2PKS - chains B and D of the 4 polymer chains in the assembly; structure by X-ray diffraction, 2.50 A resolution.

== Chain B ==
Molecule: Thrombin heavy chain fragment
From: Homo sapiens
UniProtKB: P00734 (THRB_HUMAN); residues 37-183 here correspond to UniProt positions 364-510 (UniProt number = residue number + 327)
Sequence (147 residues; numbered 37 to 183; the number before each row is that of its first residue):
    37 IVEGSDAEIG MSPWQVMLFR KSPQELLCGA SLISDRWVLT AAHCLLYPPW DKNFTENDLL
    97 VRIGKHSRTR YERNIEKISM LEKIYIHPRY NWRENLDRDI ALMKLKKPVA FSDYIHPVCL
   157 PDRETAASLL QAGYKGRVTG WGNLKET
Disulfide bonds: Cys64-Cys80
Small-molecule neighbours: G44 (4-({[4-(3-methylbenzoyl)pyridin-2-yl]amino}methyl)benzenecarboximidamide): His79, Trp86, Glu130, Leu132
UniProt features mapped onto this chain:
  - active site (Charge relay system): His79, Asp135
  - glycosylation: Asn89 (N-linked (GlcNAc...) (complex) asparagine)

== Chain D ==
Molecule: Hirudin
UniProtKB: P28504 (HIR2_HIRME); residues 355-364 here correspond to UniProt positions 55-64 (UniProt number = residue number - 300)
Sequence (10 residues; each row starts with the number of its first residue):
   355 DFEEIPGEYL
Sequence notes: conflict Gly361 (Glu61 in P28504)
Modified positions: Tyr363 (o-sulfo-l-tyrosine; TYS)
UniProt features mapped onto this chain:
  - region: Asp355 to Pro360, Glu362 to Leu364 (Interaction with fibrinogen-binding exosite of thrombin)
  - modified residue: Tyr363 (Sulfotyrosine)

== How chain B and chain D interact ==
Contacting residue pairs (19; chain B residue first):
  Phe55(B) with Phe356(D), hydrophobic
  Gln60(B) with Glu358(D); Ile359(D)
  Glu61(B) with Phe356(D)
  Leu62(B) with Phe356(D)
  Leu96(B) with Ile359(D), hydrophobic
  Arg98(B) with Ile359(D)
  Arg104(B) with Asp355(D), salt bridge; Phe356(D)
  Thr105(B) with Asp355(D); Phe356(D); Glu357(D), hydrogen bond (backbone-backbone)
  Arg106(B) with Glu357(D), salt bridge
  Tyr107(B) with Glu357(D); Pro360(D); Tyr363(D)
  Glu112(B) with Tyr363(D)
  Lys113(B) with Tyr363(D)
  Ile114(B) with Tyr363(D)

== In short ==
13 residues of chain B and 7 residues of chain D are in contact; the contacts include 1 hydrogen bond and 2
salt bridges. Polar contacts include Arg104(B)-Asp355(D), Arg106(B)-Glu357(D) and Thr105(B)-Glu357(D). Chain B
binds compound G44.
Here chain B is Thrombin heavy chain fragment (Homo sapiens) and chain D is Hirudin. Entry 2PKS (Thrombin in
complex with inhibitor) was determined by X-ray diffraction.
